9JC2 - chains T and U of the 21 polymer chains in the assembly; structure by electron microscopy, 3.96 A resolution.

Chain T (and U):
Molecule: ATP synthase subunit c
Organism: Bacillus sp. PS3
Notes: chain U of this document is another copy of the same molecule, construct and numbering; everything in this record applies to it too
Reference sequence: P00845 (ATPL_BACP3); residue numbers follow UniProt; this construct covers 1-72
Amino-acid sequence (72 residues; numbered 1 to 72; the number before each row is that of its first residue):
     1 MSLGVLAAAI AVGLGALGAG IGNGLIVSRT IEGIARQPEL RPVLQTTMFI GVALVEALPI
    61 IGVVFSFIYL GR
Not modelled in the structure: 1

Interface between chain T and chain U:
Residue-residue contacts (22):
  V5(T) - A7(U)
  L6(T) - A7(U)  hydrophobic
  A9(T) - A7(U)
  I10(T) - I10(U)  hydrophobic
  A16(T) - L58(U)  hydrophobic
  A16(T) - P59(U)
  L17(T) - G18(U)
  A19(T) - L58(U)  hydrophobic
  G20(T) - G22(U)
  G20(T) - V55(U)
  N23(T) - V55(U)
  G24(T) - G22(U)
  L25(T) - L25(U)  hydrophobic
  V27(T) - I26(U)  hydrophobic
  V27(T) - G51(U)
  S28(T) - L25(U)
  S28(T) - R29(U)
  R29(T) - R29(U)
  I31(T) - R29(U)
  I31(T) - T30(U)
  I31(T) - T47(U)
  A35(T) - G33(U)
Other interface residues (no listed pair), chain T (19 interface residues in all): G13, E32, V52
Other interface residues (no listed pair), chain U (19 interface residues in all): L3, G4, A11, L14, L54

Overview:
The chain T/chain U interface involves 19 residues from each chain.
Both chains are ATP synthase subunit c (Bacillus sp. PS3). Entry 9JC2 (Engineering of ATP synthase Fo) was
determined by electron microscopy (same publication as 9JC1).
